Entry 7XOD (electron microscopy, 3.27 A resolution); this record covers chains C and V of the 12 polymer chains in the assembly.

Chain C:
Molecule: Spike glycoprotein
Source organism: Severe acute respiratory syndrome coronavirus 2
Reference sequence: P0DTC2 (SPIKE_SARS2); aligned to UniProt positions 1-1270 over residues 4-1273 (the alignment contains insertions or deletions, so no single offset holds)
Amino-acid sequence (1270 residues; row label = number of the first residue in the row):
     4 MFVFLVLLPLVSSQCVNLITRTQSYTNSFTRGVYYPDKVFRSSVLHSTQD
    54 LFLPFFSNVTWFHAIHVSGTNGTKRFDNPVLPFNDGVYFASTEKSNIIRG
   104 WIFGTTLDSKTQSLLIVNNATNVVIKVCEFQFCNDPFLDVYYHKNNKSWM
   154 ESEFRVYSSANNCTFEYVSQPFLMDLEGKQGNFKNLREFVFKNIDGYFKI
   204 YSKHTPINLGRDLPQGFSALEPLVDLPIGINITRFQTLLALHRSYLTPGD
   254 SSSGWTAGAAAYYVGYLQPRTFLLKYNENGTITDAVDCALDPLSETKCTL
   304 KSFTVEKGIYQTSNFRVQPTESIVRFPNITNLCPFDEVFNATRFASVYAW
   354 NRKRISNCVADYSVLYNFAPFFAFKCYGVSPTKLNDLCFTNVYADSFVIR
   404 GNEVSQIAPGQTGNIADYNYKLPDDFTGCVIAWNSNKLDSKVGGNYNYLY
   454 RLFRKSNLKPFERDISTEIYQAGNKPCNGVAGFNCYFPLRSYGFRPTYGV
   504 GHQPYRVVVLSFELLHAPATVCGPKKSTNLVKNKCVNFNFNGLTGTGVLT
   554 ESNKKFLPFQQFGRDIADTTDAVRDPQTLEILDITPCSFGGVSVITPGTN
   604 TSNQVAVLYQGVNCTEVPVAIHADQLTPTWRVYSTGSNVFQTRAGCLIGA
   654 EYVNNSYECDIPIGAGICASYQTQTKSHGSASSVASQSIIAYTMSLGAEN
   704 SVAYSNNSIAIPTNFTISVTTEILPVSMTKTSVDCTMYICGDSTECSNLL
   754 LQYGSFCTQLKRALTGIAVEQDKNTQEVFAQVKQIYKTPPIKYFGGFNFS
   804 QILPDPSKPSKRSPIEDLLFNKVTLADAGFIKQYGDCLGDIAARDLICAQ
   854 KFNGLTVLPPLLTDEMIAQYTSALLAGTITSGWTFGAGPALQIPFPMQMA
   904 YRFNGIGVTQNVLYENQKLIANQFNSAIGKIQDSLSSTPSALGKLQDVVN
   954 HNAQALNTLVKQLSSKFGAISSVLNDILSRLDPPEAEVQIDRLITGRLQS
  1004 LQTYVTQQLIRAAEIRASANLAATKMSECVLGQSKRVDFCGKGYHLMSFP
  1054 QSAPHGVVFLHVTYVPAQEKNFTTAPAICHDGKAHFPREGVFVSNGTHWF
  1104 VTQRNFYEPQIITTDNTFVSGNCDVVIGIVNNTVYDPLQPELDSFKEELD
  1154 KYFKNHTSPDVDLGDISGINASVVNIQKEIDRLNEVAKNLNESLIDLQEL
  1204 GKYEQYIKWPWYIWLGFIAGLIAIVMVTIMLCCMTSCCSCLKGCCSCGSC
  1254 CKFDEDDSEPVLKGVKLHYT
Disordered / not traced: 4-26, 71-79, 143-156, 177-186, 211-214, 621-640, 677-689, 829-854, 1147-1273
Sequence notes: variant Ile22 (Thr19 in P0DTC2), Ser27 (Ala in P0DTC2), Asp142 (Gly in P0DTC2), Gly213 (Val in P0DTC2), Asp339 (Gly in P0DTC2), Phe371 (Ser in P0DTC2), Pro373 (Ser in P0DTC2), Phe375 (Ser in P0DTC2), Ala376 (Thr in P0DTC2), Asn405 (Asp in P0DTC2), Ser408 (Arg in P0DTC2), Asn417 (Lys in P0DTC2), Lys440 (Asn in P0DTC2), Asn477 (Ser in P0DTC2), Lys478 (Thr in P0DTC2), Ala484 (Glu in P0DTC2), Arg493 (Gln in P0DTC2), Arg498 (Gln in P0DTC2), Tyr501 (Asn in P0DTC2), His505 (Tyr in P0DTC2), Gly614 (Asp in P0DTC2), Tyr655 (His in P0DTC2), Lys679 (Asn in P0DTC2), His681 (Pro in P0DTC2), Lys764 (Asn in P0DTC2), Tyr796 (Asp in P0DTC2), His954 (Gln in P0DTC2), Lys969 (Asn in P0DTC2); engineered mutation Gly682 (Arg in P0DTC2), Ser683 (Arg in P0DTC2), Ser685 (Arg in P0DTC2), Pro817 (Phe in P0DTC2), Pro892 (Ala in P0DTC2), Pro899 (Ala in P0DTC2), Pro942 (Ala in P0DTC2), Pro986 (Lys in P0DTC2), Pro987 (Val in P0DTC2)
Disulfides: Cys131-Cys166, Cys291-Cys301, Cys336-Cys361, Cys379-Cys432, Cys391-Cys525, Cys480-Cys488, Cys538-Cys590, Cys617-Cys649, Cys662-Cys671, Cys738-Cys760, Cys743-Cys749, Cys1032-Cys1043, Cys1082-Cys1126
Covalently attached groups: N-acetylglucosamine (NAG) linked to Asn165, Asn234, Asn282, Asn331, Asn603, Asn616, Asn657, Asn709, Asn801, Asn1074, Asn1098, Asn1134
UniProt features mapped onto this chain:
  - lipidation (S-palmitoyl cysteine): Cys1243, Cys1250, Cys1253
  - glycosylation (N-linked (GlcNAc...) asparagine): Asn20 (complex), Asn125 (hybrid), Asn334 (complex), Asn606 (hybrid)

Chain V:
Molecule: Light chain of JMB2002 Fab
Source organism: Homo sapiens
Notes: antibody fragment or engineered binder
Amino-acid sequence (214 residues; row label = number of the first residue in the row):
     1 DIQMTQSPSSLSASVGDRVTITCRASQGISSWLAWYQQKPGKAPKLLIYD
    51 ASNLETGVPSRFSGSGSGTDFTFTISSLQPEDIATYYCQQYDNLPLTFGG
   101 GTKVEIKRTVAAPSVFIFPPSDEQLKSGTASVVCLLNNFYPREAKVQWKV
   151 DNALQSGNSQESVTEQDSKDSTYSLSSTLTLSKADYEKHKVYACEVTHQG
   201 LSSPVTKSFNRGEC
Disordered / not traced: 8, 140, 214
Disulfides: Cys23-Cys88, Cys134-Cys194

Chain C / chain V interface:
Contacting residue pairs - 13 pairs, chain C then chain V:
  Thr345(C) - Trp32(V)
  Arg346(C) - Trp32(V)
  Arg346(C) - Tyr49(V)
  Arg346(C) - Asp50(V)  salt bridge
  Lys440(C) - Ser30(V)  hydrogen bond (backbone-side chain)
  Leu441(C) - Ser30(V)
  Leu441(C) - Trp32(V)  hydrogen bond (backbone-side chain)
  Lys444(C) - Tyr91(V)  hydrogen bond (side chain-backbone)
  Lys444(C) - Asp92(V)
  Lys444(C) - Asn93(V)
  Val445(C) - Asn93(V)  hydrogen bond (backbone-side chain)
  Val445(C) - Leu94(V)
  Gly446(C) - Leu94(V)
Also at the interface, not in a pair above, chain C (8 interface residues in all): Ser443
Also at the interface, not in a pair above, chain V (9 interface residues in all): Ser31

In short:
8 residues of chain C face 9 of chain V across their interface, with 4 hydrogen bonds and 1 salt bridge. Among
the polar pairs are Arg346(C)-Asp50(V), Lys440(C)-Ser30(V) and Leu441(C)-Trp32(V). N-acetylglucosamine is
covalently linked to Asn165(C), Asn234(C), Asn282(C), Asn331(C), Asn603(C) and Asn616(C) and 6 more.
Chain C is Spike glycoprotein (Severe acute respiratory syndrome coronavirus 2) and chain V is Light chain of
JMB2002 Fab (Homo sapiens); the structure, SARS-CoV-2 Omicron BA.2 Variant Spike Trimer with three JMB2002 Fab
Bound, was determined by electron microscopy (same publication as 7XO4, 7XO5, 7XO6, 7XO7, 7XO8, 7XO9 and 3
further entries).
